PDB entry 4UFO | X-ray diffraction, 2.02 A resolution | chain A

== Chain A ==
Protein: Epoxide hydrolase
Source organism: Solanum tuberosum
Notes: EC 3.3.2.3
UniProtKB: Q41415 (Q41415_SOLTU); residues 1-321 here = UniProt positions 1-321
Sequence (328 residues; each row starts with the number of its first residue):
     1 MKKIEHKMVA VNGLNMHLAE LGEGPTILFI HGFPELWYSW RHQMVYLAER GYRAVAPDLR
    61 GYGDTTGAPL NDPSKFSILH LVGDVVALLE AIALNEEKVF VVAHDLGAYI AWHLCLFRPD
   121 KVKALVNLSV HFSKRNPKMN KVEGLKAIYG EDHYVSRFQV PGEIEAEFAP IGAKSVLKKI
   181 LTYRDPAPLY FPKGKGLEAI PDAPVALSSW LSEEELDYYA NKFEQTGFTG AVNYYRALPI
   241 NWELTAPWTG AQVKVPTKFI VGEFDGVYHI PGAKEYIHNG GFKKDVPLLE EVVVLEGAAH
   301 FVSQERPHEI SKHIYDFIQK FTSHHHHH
Not modelled in the structure: 1, 323-328
Sequence notes: cloning artifact (2); engineered mutation L94 (Pro in Q41415), L106 (Trp in Q41415), Y109 (Leu in Q41415), K141 (Val in Q41415), V155 (Ile in Q41415), L189 (Phe in Q41415), G266 (Leu in Q41415); expression tag (322-328)
What the authors report for this chain:
  - catalytic residues: D105, Y154, Y235 (citing earlier work)
  - contacts within the chain: Y109-N241 (hydrogen bond)
  - conformationally variable residues (loop rearrangement): A93 to E96

== Overview ==
The paper reports catalytic residues D105, Y154 and Y235; conformational variability at A93.
Chain A is Epoxide hydrolase (Solanum tuberosum); the structure, Laboratory evolved variant R-C1B1D33E6 of
potato epoxide hydrolase StEH1, was determined by X-ray diffraction, deposited together with 4UFP and 4UHB.
